PDB entry 9BL5 | X-ray diffraction, 2.00 A resolution | chains A and C of the 4 polymer chains in the assembly

== Chain A ==
Name: MHC class I antigen
Source organism: Homo sapiens
UniProt: A0A411J078 (A0A411J078_HUMAN); residues 1-276 here correspond to UniProt positions 25-300 (UniProt number = residue number + 24)
Chain sequence (276 residues; numbered 1 to 276; the number before each row is that of its first residue):
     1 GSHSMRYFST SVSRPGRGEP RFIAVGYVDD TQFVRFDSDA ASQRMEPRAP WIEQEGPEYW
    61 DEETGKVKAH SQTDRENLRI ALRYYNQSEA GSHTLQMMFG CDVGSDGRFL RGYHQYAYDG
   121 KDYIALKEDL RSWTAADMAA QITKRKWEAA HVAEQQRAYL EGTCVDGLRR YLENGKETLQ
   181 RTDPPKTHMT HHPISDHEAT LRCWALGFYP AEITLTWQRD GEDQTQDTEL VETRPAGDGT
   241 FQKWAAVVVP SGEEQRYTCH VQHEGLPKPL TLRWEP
Disulfide bonds: Cys101-Cys164, Cys203-Cys259

== Chain C ==
Name: Polymerase basic protein 2 peptide
UniProt: Q809Q3 (PB2_I01A1); residues 1-9 here correspond to UniProt positions 213-221 (UniProt number = residue number + 212)
Chain sequence (9 residues; each row starts with the number of its first residue):
     1 TYQWIIRNW

== Chain A / chain C interface ==
Contacting residue pairs (48; chain A residue first):
  Met5(A) with Thr1(C)
  Tyr7(A) with Thr1(C), hydrogen bond (side chain-backbone); Tyr2(C), hydrophobic
  Ala24(A) with Tyr2(C)
  Met45(A) with Tyr2(C), hydrophobic
  Glu63(A) with Thr1(C); Tyr2(C), hydrogen bond (side chain-backbone)
  Lys66(A) with Thr1(C); Tyr2(C), hydrogen bond (side chain-backbone); Trp4(C)
  Val67(A) with Tyr2(C)
  Ala69(A) with Trp4(C), hydrophobic; Ile5(C)
  His70(A) with Tyr2(C), hydrogen bond; Ile5(C)
  Thr73(A) with Ile5(C), hydrogen bond (side chain-backbone); Ile6(C); Arg7(C); Asn8(C), hydrogen bond (backbone-side chain)
  Glu76(A) with Asn8(C)
  Asn77(A) with Asn8(C), hydrogen bond; Trp9(C), hydrogen bond (side chain-backbone)
  Ile80(A) with Asn8(C); Trp9(C)
  Ala81(A) with Trp9(C), hydrophobic
  Tyr84(A) with Trp9(C), hydrogen bond (side chain-backbone)
  Leu95(A) with Trp9(C), hydrophobic
  Phe99(A) with Tyr2(C); Gln3(C)
  His114(A) with Gln3(C), hydrogen bond; Ile5(C)
  Tyr116(A) with Ile5(C); Trp9(C)
  Tyr118(A) with Trp9(C), hydrophobic
  Tyr123(A) with Trp9(C)
  Thr143(A) with Trp9(C), hydrogen bond (side chain-backbone)
  Lys146(A) with Asn8(C), hydrogen bond; Trp9(C), hydrogen bond (side chain-backbone)
  Trp147(A) with Arg7(C); Asn8(C), hydrogen bond (side chain-backbone)
  Val152(A) with Arg7(C)
  Gln156(A) with Gln3(C), hydrogen bond
  Tyr159(A) with Thr1(C), hydrogen bond (side chain-backbone); Tyr2(C); Gln3(C)
  Thr163(A) with Thr1(C)
  Gly167(A) with Thr1(C)
  Tyr171(A) with Thr1(C), hydrogen bond (side chain-backbone)
Other interface residues (no listed pair), chain A (37 interface residues in all): Ser9, Phe22, Gly65, Met97, Ala117, Ala150, Arg170

== Summary ==
37 residues of chain A face 9 of chain C across their interface; the contacts include 17 hydrogen bonds. Among
the polar pairs are Tyr7(A)-Thr1(C), Glu63(A)-Tyr2(C) and Lys66(A)-Tyr2(C).
Chain A is MHC class I antigen (Homo sapiens) and chain C is Polymerase basic protein 2 peptide; the
structure, KIR3DL1*001 in complex with HLA-A*24:02 presenting the TW9 peptide, was determined by X-ray
diffraction together with 9BL2, 9BL3, 9BL4, 9BL6, 9BL9 and 9BLA from the same study.
